PDB entry 5A0M | X-ray diffraction, 2.90 A resolution | chains A and C of the 5 polymer chains in the assembly

# Chain A
Name: Intron-encoded endonuclease I-scei
Organism: Saccharomyces cerevisiae
Notes: EC 3.1.-.-
Reference sequence: P03882 (SCE1_YEAST); residues 301-535 here correspond to UniProt positions 1-235 (UniProt number = residue number - 300)
Amino-acid sequence (235 residues; each row starts with the number of its first residue):
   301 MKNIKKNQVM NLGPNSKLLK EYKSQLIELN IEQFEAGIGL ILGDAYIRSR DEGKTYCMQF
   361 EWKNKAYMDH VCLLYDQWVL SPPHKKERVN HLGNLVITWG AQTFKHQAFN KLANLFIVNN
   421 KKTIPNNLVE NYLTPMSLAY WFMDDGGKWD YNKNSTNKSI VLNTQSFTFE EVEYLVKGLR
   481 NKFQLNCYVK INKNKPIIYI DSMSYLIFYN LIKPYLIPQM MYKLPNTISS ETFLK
Not modelled in the structure: 301-302, 527-535
Metal / ion sites: Mn2+ site 1: Gly-343, Asp-445 (shared with 1 residue of chain K); Mn2+ site 2: Asp-344, Asp-445 (shared with DA14(C) of chain C; 1 residue of chain D; 1 residue of chain K; 1 residue of chain L); Mn2+ site 3: Asp-344, Asp-444 (shared with DA14(C) of chain C; 1 residue of chain L)

# Chain C
Molecule: 14-nt DNA strand
Sequence (14 nucleotides; each row starts with the number of its first residue):
     1 CACGCTAGGG ATAA
Not modelled in the structure: 1
Metal / ion sites: Mn2+ site 1: DA14 (shared with Asp-344(A), Asp-445(A) of chain A; 1 residue of chain D; 1 residue of chain K; 1 residue of chain L)

# Interface between chain A and chain C
Contacting residue pairs (16; chain A residue first):
  Asp-344(A) / DA14(C)  phosphate contact
  Glu-361(A) / DA14(C)  sugar contact
  Trp-362(A) / DA14(C)  phosphate contact
  Lys-363(A) / DA13(C)  salt bridge to the phosphate
  Lys-363(A) / DA14(C)  hydrogen bond to the phosphate
  Arg-388(A) / DA14(C)  base contact
  Asn-390(A) / DT12(C)  hydrogen bond to the phosphate
  Asn-394(A) / DT12(C)  hydrogen bond to the phosphate
  Val-396(A) / DT12(C)  sugar contact
  Val-396(A) / DA13(C)  base contact
  Trp-449(A) / DT6(C)  hydrogen bond to the phosphate
  Asp-450(A) / DT6(C)  base contact
  Asn-452(A) / DT6(C)  hydrogen bond to the base
  Asn-492(A) / DG9(C)  hydrogen bond to the base
  Lys-493(A) / DG9(C)  base contact
  Lys-493(A) / DG10(C)  hydrogen bond to the base
Also at the interface, not in a pair above, chain A (19 interface residues in all): Asn-364, His-391, Leu-392, Thr-398, Asp-444, Asn-457
Also at the interface, not in a pair above, chain C (9 interface residues in all): DC5, DA7, DA11

# In short
19 residues of chain A face 9 of chain C across their interface, with 7 hydrogen bonds and 1 salt bridge.
Polar contacts include Asn-452(A)/DT6(C), Asn-492(A)/DG9(C) and Lys-493(A)/DG10(C). The Mn2+ site 1 is built
by Gly-343(A) and Asp-445(A).
Here chain A is Intron-encoded endonuclease I-scei (Saccharomyces cerevisiae) and chain C is a 14-nt DNA
strand. Entry 5A0M (The crystal structure of I-scei in complex with its target DNA in the presence of Mn) was
determined by X-ray diffraction.
